PDB entry 8X22 | X-ray diffraction, 2.31 A resolution | chains A and E of the 3 polymer chains in the assembly

[Chain A]
Molecule: Pol protein (Fragment)
From: Human immunodeficiency virus 1
UniProt: D3XFN5 (D3XFN5_9HIV1); residues 1-555 here correspond to UniProt positions 100-654 (UniProt number = residue number + 99)
Sequence (557 residues; each row starts with the number of its first residue; numbers below 1 keep their minus sign (Met-1 is residue -1)):
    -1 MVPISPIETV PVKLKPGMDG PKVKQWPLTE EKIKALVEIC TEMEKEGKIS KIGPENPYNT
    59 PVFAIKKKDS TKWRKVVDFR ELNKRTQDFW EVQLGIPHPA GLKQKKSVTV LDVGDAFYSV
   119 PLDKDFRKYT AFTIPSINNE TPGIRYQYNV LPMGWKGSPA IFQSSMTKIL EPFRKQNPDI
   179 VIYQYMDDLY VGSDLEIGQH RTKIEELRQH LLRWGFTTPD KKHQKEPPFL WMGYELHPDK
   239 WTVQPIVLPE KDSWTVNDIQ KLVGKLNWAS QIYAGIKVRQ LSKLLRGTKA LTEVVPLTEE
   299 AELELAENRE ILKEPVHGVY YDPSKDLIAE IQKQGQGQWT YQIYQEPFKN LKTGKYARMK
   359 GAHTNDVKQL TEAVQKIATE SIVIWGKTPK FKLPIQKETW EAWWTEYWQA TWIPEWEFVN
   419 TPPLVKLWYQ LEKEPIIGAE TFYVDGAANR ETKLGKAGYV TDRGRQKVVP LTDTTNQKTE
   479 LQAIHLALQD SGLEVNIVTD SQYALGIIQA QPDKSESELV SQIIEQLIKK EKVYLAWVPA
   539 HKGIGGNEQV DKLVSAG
Disordered / not traced: -1 to 0, 554-555
Differences from the reference sequence: initiating methionine (-1); expression tag (0); engineered mutation Val74 (Leu173 in D3XFN5), Phe115 (Tyr214 in D3XFN5), Tyr116 (Phe215 in D3XFN5), Met151 (Gln250 in D3XFN5), Ser162 (Cys261 in D3XFN5), Ser280 (Cys379 in D3XFN5)
Bound ions: Mg2+: Asp110, Val111, Asp185 (together with 2'-deoxyguanosine-5'-triphosphate)
Small-molecule neighbours: 2'-deoxyguanosine-5'-triphosphate (DGT): Ile63, Lys65, Arg72, Asp110, Val111, Gly112, Asp113, Ala114, Phe115, Met151, Gly152, Met184, Asp185, Lys220
Reported in the primary citation:
  - specificity-determining residues: Met151
  - mutagenesis - I63V/L74V: increased growth

[Chain E]
Molecule: DNA/RNA
Sequence (38 nucleotides; numbered -4 to 33; the number before each row is that of its first residue; numbers below 1 keep their minus sign (DT-4 is residue -4)):
    -4 TAATCGCCCC CCTTCGGTGC TTTGCACCGA AGGGGGGC
Disordered / not traced: -4 to -2
Modified residues: OMC (o2'-methylycytidine-5'-monophosphate) at position 2; OMC (o2'-methylycytidine-5'-monophosphate) at position 4
Small-molecule neighbours: 2'-deoxyguanosine-5'-triphosphate (DGT): DC0, DG1, DC33

[Chain A / chain E interface]
Pairs across the interface (76):
  Trp24(A) with DT-1(E), stacking on the base
  Phe61(A) with DT-1(E), sugar contact; DC0(E), sugar contact
  Ile63(A) with DC0(E), base contact
  Lys66(A) with DG32(E), salt bridge to the phosphate
  Val74(A) with DC0(E), base contact
  Val75(A) with DC0(E), sugar contact
  Asp76(A) with DC0(E), sugar contact
  Arg78(A) with DT-1(E), phosphate contact; DC0(E), salt bridge to the phosphate; DG1(E), phosphate contact
  Asn81(A) with DG1(E), sugar contact
  Glu89(A) with OMC_2(E), hydrogen bond to the sugar; DC3(E), phosphate contact
  Gln91(A) with OMC_2(E), base contact; DC3(E), sugar contact
  Leu92(A) with OMC_4(E), sugar contact
  Gly93(A) with OMC_4(E), sugar contact
  Ile94(A) with DC3(E), base contact; OMC_4(E), sugar contact; DG31(E), base contact
  Asp110(A) with DC33(E), phosphate contact
  Met151(A) with DC0(E), base contact
  Gly152(A) with DC0(E), hydrogen bond to the base; DG1(E), sugar contact
  Lys154(A) with DG1(E), phosphate contact; OMC_2(E), phosphate contact
  Pro157(A) with OMC_2(E), sugar contact
  Gln161(A) with OMC_2(E), base contact
  Tyr183(A) with DC3(E), hydrogen bond to the base; DG32(E), hydrogen bond to the base; DC33(E), sugar contact
  Met184(A) with DG1(E), base contact; DC33(E), base contact
  Asp185(A) with DC33(E), phosphate contact
  Met230(A) with DG32(E), sugar contact; DC33(E), phosphate contact
  Gly231(A) with DG32(E), phosphate contact
  Asn255(A) with DG28(E), phosphate contact; DG29(E), hydrogen bond to the phosphate
  Gln258(A) with DG28(E), sugar contact; DG29(E), sugar contact
  Lys259(A) with DG29(E), phosphate contact; DG30(E), sugar contact
  Gly262(A) with DG30(E), sugar contact
  Lys263(A) with DG30(E), sugar contact; DG31(E), salt bridge to the phosphate
  Asn265(A) with DC6(E), sugar contact
  Trp266(A) with DG31(E), sugar contact
  Val276(A) with DC7(E), phosphate contact
  Ser280(A) with DC7(E), phosphate contact; DT8(E), phosphate contact
  Lys281(A) with DT8(E), phosphate contact
  Leu283(A) with DT9(E), phosphate contact
  Arg284(A) with DT8(E), salt bridge to the phosphate; DT9(E), phosphate contact
  Gly285(A) with DT9(E), hydrogen bond to the phosphate
  Lys353(A) with DC6(E), phosphate contact; DC7(E), salt bridge to the phosphate
  Ala355(A) with DC7(E), phosphate contact
  Arg356(A) with DC7(E), phosphate contact
  Gly359(A) with DC22(E), phosphate contact
  Ala360(A) with DC22(E), phosphate contact
  His361(A) with DA21(E), salt bridge to the phosphate
  Lys374(A) with DC5(E), phosphate contact; DC6(E), salt bridge to the phosphate
  Arg448(A) with DT18(E), hydrogen bond to the base
  Thr473(A) with DG19(E), phosphate contact; DC20(E), hydrogen bond to the phosphate
  Asn474(A) with DT18(E), phosphate contact
  Gln475(A) with DT18(E), hydrogen bond to the phosphate; DC20(E), sugar contact
  Lys476(A) with DC20(E), phosphate contact
  Tyr501(A) with DC20(E), hydrogen bond to the phosphate; DA21(E), hydrogen bond to the phosphate
  Ile505(A) with DA21(E), phosphate contact
Other interface residues (no listed pair), chain A (57 interface residues in all): Trp153, Asp186, Gln242, Thr286, Leu289
Other interface residues (no listed pair), chain E (23 interface residues in all): DT17

[Summary]
Chain A and chain E form an interface of 57 and 23 residues respectively, with 11 hydrogen bonds, 7 salt
bridges and 1 aromatic stacking contact. Polar contacts include Gly152(A)-DC0(E), Tyr183(A)-DC3(E) and
Tyr183(A)-DG32(E). 2'-deoxyguanosine-5'-triphosphate is bound between chain A and chain E. From the paper:
I63V/L74V of chain A increase growth; the specificity determinant Met151(A).
Here chain A is Pol protein (Fragment) (Human immunodeficiency virus 1) and chain E is DNA/RNA. Entry 8X22
(HIV-1 reverse transcriptase mutant Q151M/Y115F/F116Y/L74V:DNA:dGTP ternary complex) was determined by X-ray
diffraction, deposited together with 8X1Z, 8X20 and 8X21.
